4CSM - chains A and B; structure by X-ray diffraction, 2.80 A resolution.

# Chain A (and B)
Molecule: Chorismate mutase
Source organism: Saccharomyces cerevisiae
Notes: EC 5.4.99.5; chain B of this document is another copy of the same molecule, construct and numbering; everything in this record applies to it too
Reference sequence: P32178 (CHMU_YEAST); residue numbers follow UniProt; this construct covers 1-256
Amino-acid sequence (256 residues; each row starts with the number of its first residue):
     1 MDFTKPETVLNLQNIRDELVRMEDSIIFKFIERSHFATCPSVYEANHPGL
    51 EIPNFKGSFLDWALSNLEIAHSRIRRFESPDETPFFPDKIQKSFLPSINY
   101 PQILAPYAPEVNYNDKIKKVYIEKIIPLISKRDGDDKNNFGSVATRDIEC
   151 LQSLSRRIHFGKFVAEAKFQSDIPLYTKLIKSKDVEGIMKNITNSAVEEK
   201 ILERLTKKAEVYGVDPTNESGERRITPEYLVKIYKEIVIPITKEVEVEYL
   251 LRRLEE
Disordered / not traced: 218-221
Residues lining bound ligands:
  - TSA (8-hydroxy-2-oxa-bicyclo[3.3.1]non-6-ene-3,5-dicarboxylic acid): Arg16, Arg157, Val164, Lys168, Ile192, Thr193, Asn194, Val197, Glu198, Ile201, Ile239, Thr242, Lys243, Glu246
  - tyrosine (TYR): His71, Ile74, Arg75, Arg76, Ser79, Glu82, Ile98, Tyr100
UniProt features mapped onto this chain:
  - binding site (L-tyrosine): Arg75, Arg76, Asn139, Gly141, Ser142, Thr145
  - binding site (L-tryptophan): Asn138, Asn139, Gly141, Ser142

# How chain A and chain B interact
Contacting residue pairs (13):
  Pro127(A) with Lys124(B)
  Glu222(A) with Glu228(B)
  Arg223(A) with Glu228(B), salt bridge
  Thr226(A) with Lys232(B)
  Pro227(A) with Tyr229(B)
  Glu228(A) with Pro127(B); Tyr229(B), hydrogen bond
  Tyr229(A) with Lys124(B), hydrogen bond (side chain-backbone); Leu128(B); Lys232(B)
  Lys232(A) with Glu123(B); Pro127(B)
  Lys235(A) with Asp133(B), salt bridge
Interface residues without a listed pair, chain A (12 interface residues in all): Leu128, Lys131, Lys137
Interface residues without a listed pair, chain B (10 interface residues in all): Glu186, Glu236

# Overview
12 residues of chain A face 10 of chain B across their interface; the contacts include 2 hydrogen bonds and 2
salt bridges. Polar pairs include Arg223(A)-Glu228(B), Lys235(A)-Asp133(B) and Glu228(A)-Tyr229(B). Ligands of
chain A: tyrosine and compound TSA.
Both chains are Chorismate mutase (Saccharomyces cerevisiae). Entry 4CSM (Yeast chorismate mutase + tyr +
endooxabicyclic inhibitor) was determined by X-ray diffraction, deposited together with 3CSM and 5CSM.
